PDB entry 6YB0 | X-ray diffraction, 1.86 A resolution | chains A and B of the 6 polymer chains in the assembly

== Chain A (and B) ==
Protein: CC-Type2-(TaSd)2
Notes: chain B of this document is another copy of the same molecule, construct and numbering; everything in this record applies to it too
Sequence (39 residues; each row starts with the number of its first residue; numbering starts at 0):
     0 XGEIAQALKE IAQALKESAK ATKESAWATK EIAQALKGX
Disordered / not traced: 0, 38 (chain B: 0, 37-38)
Modified positions: ACE (acetyl group) at position 0; NH2 (amino group) at position 38

== How chain A and chain B interact ==
Contacting residue pairs - 30 pairs, chain A then chain B:
  E2(A) - G1(B)
  E2(A) - A4(B)
  I3(A) - L7(B)  hydrophobic
  A6(A) - L7(B)  hydrophobic
  E9(A) - K15(B)  salt bridge
  I10(A) - L7(B)
  I10(A) - I10(B)  hydrophobic
  I10(A) - A11(B)  hydrophobic
  I10(A) - L14(B)  hydrophobic
  A13(A) - L14(B)
  A13(A) - A18(B)
  L14(A) - L14(B)  hydrophobic
  E16(A) - K22(B)  salt bridge
  S17(A) - T21(B)
  A20(A) - T21(B)
  A20(A) - K22(B)
  A20(A) - A25(B)
  T21(A) - T21(B)
  S24(A) - T28(B)
  A27(A) - T28(B)
  A27(A) - K29(B)
  A27(A) - A32(B)
  T28(A) - T28(B)
  E30(A) - A32(B)
  E30(A) - K36(B)  salt bridge
  I31(A) - T28(B)
  I31(A) - I31(B)  hydrophobic
  I31(A) - A32(B)  hydrophobic
  I31(A) - L35(B)  hydrophobic
  A34(A) - L35(B)
Other interface residues (no listed pair), chain A (20 interface residues in all): L7, E23, L35
Other interface residues (no listed pair), chain B (19 interface residues in all): I3, K8

== In short ==
The interface between chain A and chain B involves 20 residues on one side and 19 on the other, with 3 salt
bridges. Among the polar pairs are E9(A)-K15(B), E16(A)-K22(B) and E30(A)-K36(B).
Chain A and chain B are both CC-Type2-(TaSd)2; the structure, Crystal structure of a parallel hexameric coiled
coil CC-Type2-(TaSd)2, was determined by X-ray diffraction (same publication as 6YAZ, 6YB1 and 6YB2).
